Entry 4Q7R (X-ray diffraction, 1.40 A resolution); this record covers chain A.

[Chain A]
Molecule: LSSmOrange
From: Discosoma sp
UniProtKB: D0VWW2 (D0VWW2_DISSP); residues -4 to 231 here correspond to UniProt positions 1-236 (UniProt number = residue number + 5)
Amino-acid sequence (245 residues; each row starts with the number of its first residue; note: 3 numbers in that range are skipped by the numbering (no residue carries them; nothing is unmodelled there); numbers below 1 keep their minus sign (Met-16 is residue -16)):
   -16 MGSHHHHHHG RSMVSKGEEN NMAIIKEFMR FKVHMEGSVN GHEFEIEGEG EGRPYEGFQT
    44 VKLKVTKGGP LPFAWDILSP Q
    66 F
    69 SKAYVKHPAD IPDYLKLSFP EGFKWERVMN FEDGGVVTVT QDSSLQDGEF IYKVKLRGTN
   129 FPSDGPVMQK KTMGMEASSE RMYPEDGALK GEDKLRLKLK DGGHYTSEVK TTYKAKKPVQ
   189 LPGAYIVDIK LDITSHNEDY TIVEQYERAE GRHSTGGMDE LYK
Not modelled in the structure: -16 to 4
Glycans and other covalent adducts: covalent link Gln64-Phe66; covalent link Phe66-Ser69
Modified / non-standard residues: Phe66 (circularized chromophore; OFM)
Construct notes: expression tag (-16 to -5); engineered mutation His17 (Arg22 in D0VWW2), Val44 (Ala49 in D0VWW2), Leu83 (Phe88 in D0VWW2), Met143 (Trp148 in D0VWW2), Asp161 (Ile166 in D0VWW2), Leu163 (Met168 in D0VWW2), Asp196 (Gly201 in D0VWW2); chromophore (66, 66, 66, 66)
Metal / ion sites: Zn2+ site 1: Glu10 (shared with 1 residue of chain B); Zn2+ site 2 near His25 (its only coordinating residue here); Zn2+ site 3: Glu34 (together with acetate ion) (shared with 1 residue of chain B); Zn2+ site 4: Glu39 (shared with 1 residue of chain B); Zn2+ site 5: Asp78, His221 (together with acetate ion); Zn2+ site 6 near His172 (its only coordinating residue here); Zn2+ site 7: His204 (together with acetate ion) (shared with 1 residue of chain B); Zn2+ site 8: Glu206 (shared with 1 residue of chain B); Zn2+ site 9: Glu212 (together with acetate ion) (shared with 1 residue of chain B); Zn2+ site 10: Asp227 (together with acetate ion)
What the authors report for this chain:
  - contacts within the chain: Ser146-Asp161 (hydrogen bond)
  - conformationally variable residues (side-chain flip): Ser146, Leu165

[In short]
Asp78 and His221 coordinate Zn2+ site 5. The paper reports conformational variability at Ser146 and Leu165;
contacts within the chain involving Ser146 and Asp161.
Chain A is LSSmOrange (Discosoma sp); the structure, Crystal structure of large Stokes shift fluorescent
protein LSSmOrange, was determined by X-ray diffraction (same publication as 4Q7T and 4Q7U).
